1FZ2 - chains C and E of the 6 polymer chains in the assembly; structure by X-ray diffraction, 2.15 A resolution.

Chain C:
Name: Methane monooxygenase component A, beta chain
Organism: Methylococcus capsulatus
Notes: EC 1.14.13.25
UniProtKB: P18798 (MEMB_METCA); numbering as in UniProt (aligned over 1-389)
Sequence (389 residues; row label = number of the first residue in the row):
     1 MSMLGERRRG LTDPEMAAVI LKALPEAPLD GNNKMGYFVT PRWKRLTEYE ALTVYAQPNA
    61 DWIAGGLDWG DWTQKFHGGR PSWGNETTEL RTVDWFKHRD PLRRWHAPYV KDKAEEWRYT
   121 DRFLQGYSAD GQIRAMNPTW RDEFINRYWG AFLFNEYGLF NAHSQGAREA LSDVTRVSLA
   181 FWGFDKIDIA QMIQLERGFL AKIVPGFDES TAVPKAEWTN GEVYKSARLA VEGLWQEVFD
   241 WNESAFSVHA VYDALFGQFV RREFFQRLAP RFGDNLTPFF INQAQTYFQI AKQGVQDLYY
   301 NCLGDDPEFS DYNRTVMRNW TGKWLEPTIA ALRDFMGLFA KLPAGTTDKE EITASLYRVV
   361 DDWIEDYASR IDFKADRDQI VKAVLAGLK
Unresolved in the structure: 1
Construct notes: conflict Arg370 (Ala in P18798)
Metal / ion sites: Ca2+ site 1 near Glu222 (its only coordinating residue here); Ca2+ site 2 near Asp348 (its only coordinating residue here); Ca2+ site 3: Asp376, Asp378

Chain E:
Name: Methane monooxygenase component A, gamma chain
Organism: Methylococcus capsulatus
Notes: EC 1.14.13.25
UniProtKB: P11987 (MEMG_METCA); residues 1-170 here = UniProt positions 1-170
Sequence (170 residues; row label = number of the first residue in the row):
     1 MAKLGIHSND TRDAWVNKIA QLNTLEKAAE MLKQFRMDHT TPFRNSYELD NDYLWIEAKL
    61 EEKVAVLKAR AFNEVDFRHK TAFGEDAKSV LDGTVAKMNA AKDKWEAEKI HIGFRQAYKP
   121 PIMPVNYFLD GERQLGTRLM ELRNLNYYDT PLEELRKQRG VRVVHLQSPH
Unresolved in the structure: 1-2, 170

How chain C and chain E interact:
Pairs across the interface (59; chain C residue first):
  Asp61(C) - His7(E)  salt bridge
  Asp61(C) - Arg12(E)  salt bridge
  Asp61(C) - Trp55(E)
  Trp62(C) - Leu54(E)
  Trp62(C) - Trp55(E)  hydrophobic
  Trp62(C) - Ala58(E)
  Leu67(C) - His7(E)  hydrogen bond (backbone-side chain)
  Asp68(C) - His7(E)
  Trp69(C) - Ile6(E)  hydrophobic
  Trp69(C) - His7(E)
  Gly70(C) - Leu54(E)
  Asp71(C) - Tyr53(E)
  Asp71(C) - Leu54(E)
  His77(C) - His111(E)
  His77(C) - Leu139(E)
  His77(C) - Met140(E)
  His77(C) - Arg143(E)  hydrogen bond
  Gly78(C) - His111(E)
  Gly78(C) - Ile112(E)
  Gly78(C) - Arg115(E)
  Gly78(C) - Leu139(E)
  Gly79(C) - Arg115(E)
  Arg80(C) - Arg115(E)
  Arg80(C) - Glu132(E)
  Pro81(C) - Arg115(E)
  Asn85(C) - Ala58(E)
  Asn85(C) - Glu61(E)
  Glu86(C) - Arg115(E)  salt bridge
  Glu86(C) - Lys119(E)
  Glu86(C) - Pro120(E)
  Glu86(C) - Val125(E)
  Glu86(C) - Phe128(E)
  Thr87(C) - Leu129(E)
  Thr88(C) - Val125(E)
  Glu89(C) - Pro124(E)
  Glu89(C) - Val125(E)  hydrogen bond (side chain-backbone)
  Arg91(C) - Ala58(E)
  Arg91(C) - Glu61(E)  salt bridge
  Val238(C) - Asn126(E)
  Phe239(C) - Asn126(E)  hydrogen bond (backbone-side chain)
  Phe239(C) - Leu129(E)
  Phe239(C) - Asp130(E)
  Asp240(C) - Val125(E)
  Asp240(C) - Asn126(E)  hydrogen bond (backbone-side chain)
  Glu243(C) - Asn126(E)  hydrogen bond
  Phe309(C) - Glu62(E)
  Phe309(C) - Val66(E)  hydrophobic
  Tyr312(C) - Ala65(E)
  Tyr312(C) - Val66(E)  hydrophobic
  Tyr312(C) - Ala69(E)  hydrophobic
  Tyr312(C) - Phe77(E)
  Thr315(C) - Ala69(E)
  Val316(C) - Phe77(E)  hydrophobic
  Arg318(C) - Glu74(E)
  Asn319(C) - Glu74(E)  hydrogen bond (side chain-backbone)
  Asn319(C) - Phe77(E)
  Asn319(C) - Arg78(E)  hydrogen bond
  Lys323(C) - Arg78(E)
  Lys323(C) - Asn126(E)
Also at the interface, not in a pair above, chain C (32 interface residues in all): Gln165, Glu237, Glu308
Also at the interface, not in a pair above, chain E (33 interface residues in all): Pro121, Arg133, Asn144

In short:
The interface between chain C and chain E involves 32 residues on one side and 33 on the other, with 8
hydrogen bonds and 4 salt bridges. Polar contacts include Asp61(C)-His7(E), Asp61(C)-Arg12(E) and
Glu86(C)-Arg115(E). Asp376(C) and Asp378(C) coordinate Ca2+ site 3.
Chain C is Methane monooxygenase component A, beta chain and chain E is Methane monooxygenase component A,
gamma chain, both from Methylococcus capsulatus; the structure, Methane monooxygenase hydroxylase, form II
mixed-valent generated by crystal soaking, was determined by X-ray diffraction (same publication as 1FYZ,
1FZ0, 1FZ1, 1FZ3, 1FZ4 and 1FZ5).
